Entry 4CMX (X-ray diffraction, 2.36 A resolution); this record covers chains A and B.

== Chain A (and B) ==
Molecule: RV3378C
Source organism: Mycobacterium tuberculosis
Notes: chain B of this document is another copy of the same molecule, construct and numbering; everything in this record applies to it too
UniProt: O50407 (TUBOL_MYCTU); numbering as in UniProt (aligned over 1-296)
Amino-acid sequence (296 residues; numbered 1 to 296; the number before each row is that of its first residue):
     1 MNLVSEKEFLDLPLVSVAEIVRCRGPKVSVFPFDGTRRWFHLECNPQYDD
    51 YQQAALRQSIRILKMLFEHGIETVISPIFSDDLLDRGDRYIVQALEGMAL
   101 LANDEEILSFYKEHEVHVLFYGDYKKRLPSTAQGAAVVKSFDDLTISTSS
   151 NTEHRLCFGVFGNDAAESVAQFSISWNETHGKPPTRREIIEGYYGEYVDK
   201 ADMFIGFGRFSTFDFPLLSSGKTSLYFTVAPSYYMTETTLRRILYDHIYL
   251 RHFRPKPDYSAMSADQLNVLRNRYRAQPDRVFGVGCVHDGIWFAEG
Not modelled in the structure: 1-3 (chain B: 1-3, 277-278)
Residues lining bound ligands:
  - benzene hexacarboxylic acid (BHC), molecule 1: Arg37, Arg38, Asp85, Arg86, Arg89, Arg209
  - benzene hexacarboxylic acid (BHC), molecule 2: His252, Arg254, Lys256
  - benzene hexacarboxylic acid (BHC), molecule 3: Lys256, Pro257, Tyr259
From the paper describing this entry:
  - mutagenesis - D34A, D34N: abolished catalytic activity on prenyl transferase function

== Interface between chain A and chain B ==
Residue-residue contacts - 168 pairs, chain A then chain B:
  Arg38(A) - Tyr259(B)
  Arg38(A) - Tyr274(B)  hydrogen bond
  His41(A) - Tyr259(B)
  Leu42(A) - Leu267(B)
  Leu42(A) - Arg271(B)  hydrogen bond (backbone-side chain)
  Leu42(A) - Tyr274(B)  hydrophobic
  Glu43(A) - Arg271(B)
  Glu43(A) - Arg275(B)  salt bridge
  Asp81(A) - Lys222(B)
  Asp82(A) - Ser220(B)
  Asp82(A) - Gly221(B)  hydrogen bond (side chain-backbone)
  Leu84(A) - Gly221(B)
  Asp164(A) - Arg186(B)  salt bridge
  Asp164(A) - Lys200(B)  salt bridge
  Ala166(A) - Ile189(B)
  Glu167(A) - Pro183(B)
  Glu167(A) - Pro184(B)
  Glu167(A) - Thr185(B)
  Glu167(A) - Arg186(B)
  Glu167(A) - Ile189(B)
  Val169(A) - Val169(B)  hydrophobic
  Ala170(A) - Ser173(B)
  Ala170(A) - Ile189(B)  hydrophobic
  Gln171(A) - Pro183(B)
  Ser173(A) - Ala170(B)
  Ser173(A) - Ile174(B)
  Ile174(A) - Ser173(B)
  Ile174(A) - Asn177(B)
  Ile174(A) - Pro183(B)  hydrophobic
  Asn177(A) - Ile174(B)
  Asn177(A) - Glu178(B)
  Pro183(A) - Glu167(B)
  Pro183(A) - Ile174(B)  hydrophobic
  Pro184(A) - Glu167(B)
  Thr185(A) - Glu167(B)
  Arg186(A) - Asp164(B)  salt bridge
  Arg186(A) - Glu167(B)
  Ile189(A) - Ala166(B)
  Ile189(A) - Ala170(B)  hydrophobic
  Lys200(A) - Asp164(B)  salt bridge
  Phe207(A) - Tyr274(B)
  Arg209(A) - Arg251(B)  hydrogen bond (side chain-backbone)
  Phe210(A) - Phe210(B)  hydrophobic
  Phe210(A) - Leu225(B)  hydrogen bond (backbone-backbone)
  Phe210(A) - Phe227(B)  hydrophobic
  Phe210(A) - Arg251(B)  hydrogen bond (backbone-side chain)
  Phe210(A) - Phe282(B)  hydrophobic
  Ser211(A) - Gly221(B)  hydrogen bond (side chain-backbone)
  Ser211(A) - Leu225(B)
  Thr212(A) - Ser220(B)
  Thr212(A) - Gly221(B)
  Phe213(A) - Gly221(B)
  Leu217(A) - Ala166(B)  hydrophobic
  Ser220(A) - Asp82(B)
  Ser220(A) - Thr212(B)
  Gly221(A) - Asp82(B)  hydrogen bond (backbone-side chain)
  Gly221(A) - Leu84(B)
  Gly221(A) - Ser211(B)  hydrogen bond (backbone-side chain)
  Gly221(A) - Thr212(B)
  Gly221(A) - Phe213(B)
  Thr223(A) - Ser211(B)
  Leu225(A) - Phe210(B)  hydrogen bond (backbone-backbone)
  Leu225(A) - Ser211(B)
  Leu225(A) - Thr212(B)
  Leu225(A) - Gly283(B)
  Tyr226(A) - Val281(B)  hydrophobic
  Tyr226(A) - Phe282(B)
  Tyr226(A) - Gly283(B)
  Tyr226(A) - Val284(B)
  Phe227(A) - Phe210(B)  hydrophobic
  Phe227(A) - Val281(B)
  Phe227(A) - Phe282(B)  hydrogen bond (backbone-backbone)
  Thr228(A) - Arg280(B)
  Val229(A) - Tyr274(B)
  Val229(A) - Arg280(B)  hydrogen bond (backbone-backbone)
  Val229(A) - Phe282(B)  hydrophobic
  Ala230(A) - Tyr274(B)
  Pro231(A) - Tyr274(B)
  Tyr234(A) - Tyr274(B)
  Thr239(A) - Asp279(B)
  Thr239(A) - Val281(B)
  Arg242(A) - Val284(B)
  Arg242(A) - Glu295(B)  salt bridge
  Ile243(A) - Val281(B)  hydrophobic
  Ile243(A) - Val284(B)  hydrophobic
  Asp246(A) - Gly283(B)
  Asp246(A) - Val284(B)
  Asp246(A) - Gly285(B)  hydrogen bond (side chain-backbone)
  Asp246(A) - Trp292(B)  hydrogen bond
  Leu250(A) - Gly285(B)
  Leu250(A) - Cys286(B)  hydrophobic
  Leu250(A) - Val287(B)
  Leu250(A) - Trp292(B)
  Arg251(A) - Arg209(B)  hydrogen bond (backbone-side chain)
  Arg251(A) - Phe210(B)  hydrogen bond (side chain-backbone)
  Arg251(A) - Gly283(B)  hydrogen bond (side chain-backbone)
  Arg251(A) - Trp292(B)
  Phe253(A) - Gly290(B)
  Lys256(A) - Arg89(B)
  Pro257(A) - Asp289(B)
  Pro257(A) - Gly290(B)
  Pro257(A) - Ile291(B)  hydrophobic
  Tyr259(A) - Arg38(B)
  Tyr259(A) - His41(B)
  Gln266(A) - Asp289(B)
  Leu267(A) - His41(B)
  Leu267(A) - Leu42(B)
  Leu270(A) - Ile291(B)  hydrophobic
  Leu270(A) - Phe293(B)  hydrophobic
  Arg271(A) - Leu42(B)  hydrogen bond (side chain-backbone)
  Arg271(A) - Glu43(B)  salt bridge
  Arg273(A) - His288(B)
  Arg273(A) - Phe293(B)
  Tyr274(A) - Arg38(B)  hydrogen bond
  Tyr274(A) - Leu42(B)  hydrophobic
  Tyr274(A) - Phe207(B)
  Tyr274(A) - Val229(B)
  Tyr274(A) - Ala230(B)
  Tyr274(A) - Pro231(B)
  Tyr274(A) - Ile291(B)
  Tyr274(A) - Phe293(B)  hydrophobic
  Arg275(A) - Glu43(B)  salt bridge
  Asp279(A) - Thr236(B)
  Asp279(A) - Thr238(B)
  Asp279(A) - Thr239(B)
  Asp279(A) - Arg242(B)
  Arg280(A) - Thr228(B)
  Arg280(A) - Val229(B)  hydrogen bond (backbone-backbone)
  Val281(A) - Tyr226(B)  hydrophobic
  Val281(A) - Phe227(B)
  Val281(A) - Ile243(B)  hydrophobic
  Phe282(A) - Phe210(B)  hydrophobic
  Phe282(A) - Tyr226(B)
  Phe282(A) - Phe227(B)  hydrogen bond (backbone-backbone)
  Phe282(A) - Val229(B)  hydrophobic
  Phe282(A) - Phe282(B)  hydrophobic
  Phe282(A) - Ala294(B)  hydrophobic
  Gly283(A) - Leu225(B)
  Gly283(A) - Tyr226(B)
  Gly283(A) - Asp246(B)
  Gly283(A) - Arg251(B)  hydrogen bond (backbone-side chain)
  Val284(A) - Tyr226(B)
  Val284(A) - Arg242(B)
  Val284(A) - Asp246(B)
  Gly285(A) - Asp246(B)  hydrogen bond (backbone-side chain)
  Gly285(A) - Leu250(B)
  Cys286(A) - Leu250(B)  hydrophobic
  Val287(A) - Leu250(B)  hydrophobic
  Val287(A) - Phe253(B)  hydrophobic
  His288(A) - Arg273(B)
  Asp289(A) - Pro257(B)
  Gly290(A) - Phe253(B)
  Gly290(A) - Pro257(B)
  Ile291(A) - Pro257(B)  hydrophobic
  Ile291(A) - Tyr259(B)  hydrophobic
  Ile291(A) - Leu270(B)  hydrophobic
  Ile291(A) - Tyr274(B)
  Trp292(A) - Asp246(B)  hydrogen bond
  Trp292(A) - Leu250(B)
  Trp292(A) - Arg251(B)
  Phe293(A) - Leu270(B)  hydrophobic
  Phe293(A) - Arg273(B)
  Phe293(A) - Tyr274(B)  hydrophobic
  Ala294(A) - Phe282(B)  hydrophobic
  Glu295(A) - Arg242(B)  salt bridge
  Glu295(A) - Phe282(B)
  Gly296(A) - Phe282(B)
  Gly296(A) - Gly296(B)
Interface residues without a listed pair, chain A (81 interface residues in all): Arg89, Glu178, Lys222, Ser224, Thr236, Pro255
Interface residues without a listed pair, chain B (84 interface residues in all): Arg37, Asp81, Gln171, Leu217, Thr223, Ser224, Tyr234, His252, Pro255, Lys256, Ser260

== Overview ==
81 residues of chain A and 84 residues of chain B are in contact; the contacts include 24 hydrogen bonds and 9
salt bridges. Among the polar pairs are Glu43(A)-Arg275(B), Asp164(A)-Arg186(B) and Asp164(A)-Lys200(B). The
paper reports that D34A and D34N of chain A abolish catalytic activity on prenyl transferase function.
Chain A and chain B are both RV3378C (Mycobacterium tuberculosis); the structure, Crystal structure of
Rv3378c, was determined by X-ray diffraction (same publication as 4CMV and 4CMW).
